PDB entry 6IAJ | X-ray diffraction, 1.62 A resolution | chain A

[Chain A]
Protein: Ferritin, middle subunit
From: Lithobates catesbeiana
Notes: EC 1.16.3.1; engineered mutation(s): H54N
UniProt: P07798 (FRI2_LITCT); residues 0-175 here correspond to UniProt positions 1-176 (UniProt number = residue number + 1)
Sequence (176 residues; each row starts with the number of its first residue; numbering starts at 0):
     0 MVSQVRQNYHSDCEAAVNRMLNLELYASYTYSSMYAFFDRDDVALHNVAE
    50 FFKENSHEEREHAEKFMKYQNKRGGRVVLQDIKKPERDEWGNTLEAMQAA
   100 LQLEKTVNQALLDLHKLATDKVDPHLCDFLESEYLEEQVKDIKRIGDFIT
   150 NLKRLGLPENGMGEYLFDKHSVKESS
Not modelled in the structure: 0, 173-175
Differences from the reference sequence: variant N54 (His55 in P07798)
UniProt features mapped onto this chain:
  - binding site (Fe cation): E23, E58, H61, E103, Q137, D140
Bound ions: Mg2+ near S10 (its only coordinating residue here); Fe2+ site 1: E23, E58, H61; Fe2+ site 2: E57, E136, D140; Fe2+ site 3: E58, E103, D140; Fe2+ site 4 near H169 (its only coordinating residue here)

[Overview]
The Fe2+ site 1 is built by E23, E58 and H61. E57, E136 and D140 form the Fe2+ site 2. Curated annotation
(UniProt) lists 6 Fe cation-binding residues.
Chain A is Ferritin, middle subunit (Lithobates catesbeiana); the structure, Sixty minutes iron loaded Rana
Catesbeiana H' ferritin variant H54N, was determined by X-ray diffraction (same publication as 6I9P, 6I9T and
6IAF).
